Entry 8Q2N (electron microscopy, 2.98 A resolution); this record covers chains C and J of the 10 polymer chains in the assembly.

Chain C:
Protein: CRISPR-associated endonuclease Cas1
Source organism: Streptococcus thermophilus DGCC 7710
Notes: EC 3.1.-.-
Reference sequence: G3ECR2 (CAS1_STRTR); residue numbers follow UniProt; this construct covers 1-289
Sequence (302 residues; row label = number of the first residue in the row):
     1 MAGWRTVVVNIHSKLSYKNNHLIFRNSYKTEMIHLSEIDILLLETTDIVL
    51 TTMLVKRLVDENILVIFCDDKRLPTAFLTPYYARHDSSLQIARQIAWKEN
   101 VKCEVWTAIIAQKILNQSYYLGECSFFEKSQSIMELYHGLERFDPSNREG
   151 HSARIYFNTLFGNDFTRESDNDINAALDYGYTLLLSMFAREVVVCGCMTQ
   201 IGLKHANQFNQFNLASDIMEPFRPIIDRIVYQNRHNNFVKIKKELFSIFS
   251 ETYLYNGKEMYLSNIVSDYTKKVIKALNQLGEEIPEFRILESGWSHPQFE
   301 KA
Not modelled in the structure: 290-302
Differences from the reference sequence: expression tag (290-302)
Curated features (UniProtKB/Swiss-Prot):
  - binding site (Mn(2+)): Glu149, His205, Glu220

Chain J:
Molecule: Integration target, chain J
Sequence (48 nucleotides; each row starts with the number of its first residue; numbers below 1 keep their minus sign (DT-5 is residue -5)):
    -5 TACGAGGTTTTAGAGCTGTGTTGTTTCGAATGGTTCCAAAACCTCGTA

How chain C and chain J interact:
Contacting residue pairs (9; chain C residue first):
  Lys129(C) - DA42(J)  phosphate contact
  Ser146(C) - DC39(J)  sugar contact
  Asn147(C) - DT38(J)  hydrogen bond to the base
  Arg148(C) - DG40(J)  salt bridge to the phosphate
  His151(C) - DC39(J)  hydrogen bond to the base
  His151(C) - DG40(J)  sugar contact
  Arg154(C) - DG40(J)  base contact
  Ile155(C) - DT41(J)  sugar contact
  Phe209(C) - DA32(J)  base contact
Other interface residues (no listed pair), chain C (11 interface residues in all): Ser132, Leu136, Pro145
Other interface residues (no listed pair), chain J (7 interface residues in all): DC31

Summary:
11 residues of chain C and 7 residues of chain J are in contact; the contacts include 2 hydrogen bonds and 1
salt bridge. Polar pairs include Asn147(C)-DT38(J), His151(C)-DC39(J) and Arg148(C)-DG40(J). Curated
annotation (UniProt) lists 3 Mn2+-binding residues on chain C.
Here chain C is CRISPR-associated endonuclease Cas1 (Streptococcus thermophilus DGCC 7710) and chain J is
Integration target, chain J. Entry 8Q2N (Cas1-Cas2 CRISPR integrase bound to prespacer and target DNA,
Streptococcus thermophilus DGCC 7710 CRISPR3 system) was determined by electron microscopy.
